Entry 6MK1 (electron microscopy, 6.00 A resolution (low resolution: residue-level contacts below are approximate; hydrogen-bond / salt-bridge calls are withheld)); this record covers chains a and B of the 52 polymer chains in the assembly.

# Chain a (and B)
Name: peptide HEAT_R1
Notes: chain B of this document is another copy of the same molecule, construct and numbering; everything in this record applies to it too
Sequence (30 residues; row label = number of the first residue in the row):
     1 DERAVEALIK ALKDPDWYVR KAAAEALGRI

# Interface between chain a and chain B
Contacting residue pairs - 17 pairs, chain a then chain B:
  Glu2(a) - Asp1(B)
  Arg3(a) - Asp1(B)
  Arg3(a) - Ala4(B)
  Glu6(a) - Ala4(B)
  Glu6(a) - Ala7(B)
  Leu12(a) - Val19(B)
  Arg20(a) - Tyr18(B)
  Arg20(a) - Val19(B)
  Leu27(a) - Glu25(B)
  Leu27(a) - Ala26(B)
  Leu27(a) - Arg29(B)
  Gly28(a) - Glu25(B)
  Gly28(a) - Arg29(B)
  Arg29(a) - Arg29(B)
  Ile30(a) - Ala26(B)
  Ile30(a) - Arg29(B)
  Ile30(a) - Ile30(B)
Interface residues without a listed pair, chain a (12 interface residues in all): Val5, Ile9, Ala24
Interface residues without a listed pair, chain B (14 interface residues in all): Arg3, Leu8, Ala11, Asp16, Ala22

# In short
Chain a and chain B form an interface of 12 and 14 residues respectively.
Both chains are peptide HEAT_R1. Entry 6MK1 (Cryo-EM of self-assembly peptide filament HEAT_R1) was determined
by electron microscopy together with 6HQE from the same study.
